3V30 - chains A and B; structure by X-ray diffraction, 1.57 A resolution.

# Chain A
Name: DNA-binding protein RFXANK
Organism: Homo sapiens
Notes: fragment: (ANK repeats)
Reference sequence: O14593 (RFXK_HUMAN); residue numbers follow UniProt; this construct covers 90-260
Amino-acid sequence (172 residues; row label = number of the first residue in the row):
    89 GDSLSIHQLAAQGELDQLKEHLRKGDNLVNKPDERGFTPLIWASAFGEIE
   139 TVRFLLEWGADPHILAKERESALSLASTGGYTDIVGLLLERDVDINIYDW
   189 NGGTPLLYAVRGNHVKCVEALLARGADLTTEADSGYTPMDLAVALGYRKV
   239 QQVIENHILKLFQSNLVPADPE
Unresolved in the structure: 89-91, 253-260
Differences from the reference sequence: expression tag (89)

# Chain B
Name: DNA-binding protein RFX5
Reference sequence: P48382 (RFX5_HUMAN); residues 1-17 here correspond to UniProt positions 167-183 (UniProt number = residue number + 166)
Amino-acid sequence (17 residues; row label = number of the first residue in the row):
     1 KTLVSMPPLPGLDLKGS
Unresolved in the structure: 1
UniProt features mapped onto this chain:
  - motif: P7 to L12 (PxLPxI/L motif)

# Interface between chain A and chain B
Residue-residue contacts - 40 pairs, chain A then chain B:
  L92(A) with T2(B)
  Q96(A) with L3(B); V4(B), hydrogen bond (side chain-backbone)
  A99(A) with V4(B), hydrophobic
  Q100(A) with T2(B), hydrogen bond (side chain-backbone)
  R123(A) with M6(B)
  F125(A) with M6(B), hydrophobic
  W130(A) with V4(B); M6(B), hydrophobic
  A133(A) with M6(B), hydrophobic
  F134(A) with V4(B), hydrophobic; S5(B); P7(B)
  E158(A) with L9(B)
  S162(A) with L9(B)
  L163(A) with P7(B); L9(B), hydrophobic
  T166(A) with P8(B); L9(B); P10(B)
  D187(A) with L9(B)
  N189(A) with L9(B); P10(B)
  G190(A) with L12(B)
  G191(A) with L12(B)
  L195(A) with L12(B), hydrophobic
  Y196(A) with L9(B); P10(B); L12(B), hydrophobic
  R199(A) with G11(B), hydrogen bond (side chain-backbone); L12(B); D13(B), hydrogen bond (side chain-backbone); K15(B); S17(B), hydrogen bond (side chain-backbone)
  A220(A) with L12(B), hydrophobic
  S222(A) with L12(B), hydrogen bond (side chain-backbone)
  Y224(A) with L12(B); L14(B)
  L229(A) with L12(B)
  A232(A) with L14(B), hydrophobic
Other interface residues (no listed pair), chain A (28 interface residues in all): I129, L233, Y235

# Summary
The interface between chain A and chain B involves 28 residues on one side and 15 on the other; the contacts
include 6 hydrogen bonds. Polar contacts include Q96(A)-V4(B), Q100(A)-T2(B) and R199(A)-G11(B).
Chain A is DNA-binding protein RFXANK (Homo sapiens) and chain B is DNA-binding protein RFX5; the structure,
Crystal Structure of the Peptide Bound Complex of the Ankyrin Repeat Domains of Human RFXANK, was determined
by X-ray diffraction, deposited together with 3UXG, 3UZD, 3V2O, 3V2X and 3V31.
